7VP2 - chains B and A of the 4 polymer chains in the assembly; structure by X-ray diffraction, 1.92 A resolution.

[Chain B (and A)]
Protein: Transcription factor TCP10
From: Arabidopsis thaliana
Notes: chain A of this document is another copy of the same molecule, construct and numbering; everything in this record applies to it too
Reference sequence: O82277 (TCP10_ARATH); numbering as in UniProt (aligned over 1-87)
Chain sequence (107 residues; row label = number of the first residue in the row; numbers below 1 keep their minus sign (Met-19 is residue -19)):
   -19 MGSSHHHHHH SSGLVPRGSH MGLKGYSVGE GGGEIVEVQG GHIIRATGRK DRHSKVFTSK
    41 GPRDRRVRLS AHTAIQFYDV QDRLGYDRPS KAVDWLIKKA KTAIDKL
Not modelled in the structure: -19 to 29 (chain A: -19 to 2, 10-11)
Construct notes: initiating methionine (-19); expression tag (-18 to 0)
From the paper describing this entry:
  - self-association interface (contacts with another copy of this molecule): Arg46 to Arg48
  - binding site for the 14-nt DNA strand: Asp31, Arg32, His33, Ser34, Arg45, Arg46, Arg48
  - binding site for the 14-nt DNA strand: Asp31 to His33, Ser34, Arg45, Arg46 to Arg48
  - contacts within the chain: Asp31-His33 (hydrogen bond), Asp44-Arg46 (hydrogen bond)
  - specificity-determining residues: Asp44, Arg46
  - mutagenesis - D31A/R32A/H33A, D31A/R32A/H33A/R46A/R48A, R46A/R48A: decreased binding to the 14-nt DNA strand

[How chain B and chain A interact]
Pairs across the interface - 84 pairs, chain B then chain A:
  His33(B) - Arg48(A)
  Val36(B) - Ala51(A)
  Val36(B) - Ala54(A)  hydrophobic
  Val36(B) - Ile55(A)  hydrophobic
  Val36(B) - Tyr58(A)  hydrophobic
  Thr38(B) - Tyr58(A)
  Thr38(B) - Asp62(A)
  Ser39(B) - Asp62(A)  hydrogen bond
  Lys40(B) - Asp62(A)
  Arg43(B) - Tyr58(A)
  Arg43(B) - Gln61(A)
  Arg43(B) - Asp62(A)  salt bridge
  Asp44(B) - Tyr58(A)  hydrogen bond (backbone-side chain)
  Arg45(B) - Arg48(A)
  Arg45(B) - Leu49(A)  hydrogen bond (side chain-backbone)
  Arg45(B) - Ser50(A)
  Arg45(B) - Ala51(A)
  Arg46(B) - Arg46(A)
  Arg46(B) - Val47(A)
  Arg46(B) - Arg48(A)
  Arg46(B) - Tyr58(A)  hydrogen bond (backbone-side chain)
  Val47(B) - Arg45(A)
  Val47(B) - Arg46(A)
  Val47(B) - Val47(A)  hydrogen bond (backbone-backbone)
  Val47(B) - Phe57(A)  hydrophobic
  Val47(B) - Tyr58(A)
  Val47(B) - Pro69(A)  hydrophobic
  Arg48(B) - His33(A)
  Arg48(B) - Arg45(A)
  Arg48(B) - Ser70(A)
  Leu49(B) - Arg45(A)  hydrogen bond (backbone-side chain)
  Leu49(B) - Ser70(A)
  Leu49(B) - Val73(A)  hydrophobic
  Ser50(B) - Arg45(A)
  Ser50(B) - Ser70(A)  hydrogen bond (backbone-side chain)
  Ala51(B) - Ile23(A)  hydrophobic
  Ala51(B) - Val36(A)
  Ala51(B) - Arg45(A)
  His52(B) - Gln19(A)
  Thr53(B) - Ser70(A)  hydrogen bond
  Thr53(B) - Val73(A)
  Thr53(B) - Asp74(A)  hydrogen bond
  Ile55(B) - Val18(A)  hydrophobic
  Ile55(B) - Gly20(A)
  Ile55(B) - His22(A)
  Ile55(B) - Val36(A)  hydrophobic
  Phe57(B) - Ile77(A)
  Tyr58(B) - Val36(A)  hydrophobic
  Tyr58(B) - Thr38(A)
  Tyr58(B) - Arg43(A)
  Tyr58(B) - Asp44(A)  hydrogen bond (side chain-backbone)
  Tyr58(B) - Val47(A)
  Val60(B) - Ile84(A)  hydrophobic
  Gln61(B) - Arg43(A)
  Asp62(B) - Thr38(A)
  Asp62(B) - Ser39(A)  hydrogen bond
  Asp62(B) - Lys40(A)
  Asp62(B) - Arg43(A)  salt bridge
  Arg63(B) - Ile84(A)  hydrogen bond (side chain-backbone)
  Arg63(B) - Leu87(A)
  Pro69(B) - Val47(A)  hydrophobic
  Ser70(B) - Arg48(A)
  Ser70(B) - Leu49(A)
  Ser70(B) - Ser50(A)  hydrogen bond (side chain-backbone)
  Ser70(B) - Thr53(A)  hydrogen bond
  Val73(B) - Leu49(A)  hydrophobic
  Val73(B) - Thr53(A)
  Asp74(B) - His52(A)  salt bridge
  Asp74(B) - Thr53(A)  hydrogen bond
  Trp75(B) - Ala83(A)  hydrophobic
  Trp75(B) - Ile84(A)  hydrophobic
  Leu76(B) - Ala80(A)  hydrophobic
  Ile77(B) - Gln56(A)
  Ile77(B) - Phe57(A)
  Lys79(B) - Ala83(A)
  Ala80(B) - Leu76(A)  hydrophobic
  Ala80(B) - Lys79(A)
  Ala83(B) - Trp75(A)  hydrophobic
  Ala83(B) - Lys79(A)
  Ile84(B) - Val60(A)  hydrophobic
  Ile84(B) - Arg63(A)  hydrogen bond (backbone-side chain)
  Ile84(B) - Trp75(A)  hydrophobic
  Leu87(B) - Arg63(A)
  Leu87(B) - Leu64(A)  hydrophobic
Also at the interface, not in a pair above, chain B (39 interface residues in all): Phe37, Ala54, Gln56, Asp85
Also at the interface, not in a pair above, chain A (46 interface residues in all): Gly21, Phe37, Asp85

[In short]
39 residues of chain B and 46 residues of chain A are in contact; the contacts include 16 hydrogen bonds and 3
salt bridges. Among the polar pairs are Arg43(B)-Asp62(A), Asp74(B)-His52(A) and Ser39(B)-Asp62(A). The paper
reports a binding site for the 14-nt DNA strand at Asp31(B), Arg32(B) and His33(B) among others;
D31A/R32A/H33A, D31A/R32A/H33A/R46A/R48A and R46A/R48A of chain B reduce binding to the 14-nt DNA strand.
Chain B and chain A are both Transcription factor TCP10 (Arabidopsis thaliana); the structure, Structure of a
transcription factor and DNA complex, was determined by X-ray diffraction together with 7VP1, 7VP4, 7VP5 and
7VP7 from the same study.
